PDB entry 7PFD | electron microscopy, 4.40 A resolution (low resolution: residue-level contacts below are approximate; hydrogen-bond / salt-bridge calls are withheld) | chains E and J of the 11 polymer chains in the assembly

Chain E:
Protein: Histone H3.2
Source organism: Homo sapiens
Reference sequence: Q71DI3 (H32_HUMAN); residues 0-135 here correspond to UniProt positions 1-136 (UniProt number = residue number + 1)
Amino-acid sequence (136 residues; numbered 0 to 135; the number before each row is that of its first residue; numbering starts at 0):
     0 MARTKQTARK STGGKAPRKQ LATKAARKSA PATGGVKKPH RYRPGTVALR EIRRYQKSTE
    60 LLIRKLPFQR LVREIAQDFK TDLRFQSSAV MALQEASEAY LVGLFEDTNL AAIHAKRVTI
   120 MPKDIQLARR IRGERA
Not modelled in the structure: 0-36, 134-135
Differences from the reference sequence: engineered mutation Ala110 (Cys111 in Q71DI3)
Curated features (UniProtKB/Swiss-Prot):
  - modified residue: Arg2 (Asymmetric dimethylarginine), Thr3 (Phosphothreonine), Lys4 (Allysine), Gln5 (5-glutamyl dopamine), Thr6 (Phosphothreonine), Arg8 (Citrulline), Lys9 (N6,N6,N6-trimethyllysine), Ser10 (ADP-ribosylserine), Thr11 (Phosphothreonine), Lys14 (N6-(2-hydroxyisobutyryl)lysine), Arg17 (Asymmetric dimethylarginine), Lys18 (N6-(2-hydroxyisobutyryl)lysine), Lys23 (N6-(2-hydroxyisobutyryl)lysine), Arg26 (Citrulline), Lys27 (N6,N6,N6-trimethyllysine), Ser28 (ADP-ribosylserine), Lys36 (N6,N6,N6-trimethyllysine), Lys37 (N6-methyllysine), Tyr41 (Phosphotyrosine), Lys56 (N6,N6,N6-trimethyllysine) and 8 more in UniProt
  - lipidation: Lys18 (N6-decanoyllysine)

Chain J:
Molecule: 172-nt DNA strand
Source organism: synthetic construct
Sequence (172 nucleotides; numbered 602 to 773; the number before each row is that of its first residue):
   602 CTTAATACTT ACATGACAGG ATGTATATAT CTGACACGTG CCTGGAGACT AGGGAGTAAT
   662 CCCCTTGGCG GTTAAAACGC GGGGGACAGC GCGTACGTGC GTTTAAGCGG TGCTAGAGCT
   722 GTCTACGACC AATTGAGCGG CCTCGGCACC GGGATTCTCC AGTATGGCGG CC

How chain E and chain J interact:
Residue-residue contacts (29; chain E residue first):
  Lys37(E) with DC761(J); DA762(J)
  His39(E) with DC760(J); DC761(J)
  Arg40(E) with DG682(J); DC760(J); DC761(J)
  Tyr41(E) with DT759(J); DC760(J)
  Arg42(E) with DG685(J); DC760(J)
  Pro43(E) with DG684(J)
  Thr45(E) with DT759(J); DC760(J)
  Arg63(E) with DA676(J); DA677(J)
  Arg72(E) with DT667(J)
  Arg83(E) with DT667(J)
  Phe84(E) with DT666(J); DT667(J)
  Gln85(E) with DT666(J)
  Arg116(E) with DA687(J); DC688(J)
  Val117(E) with DG686(J); DA687(J)
  Thr118(E) with DG686(J); DA687(J)
  Met120(E) with DA687(J); DC688(J)
Also at the interface, not in a pair above, chain E (18 interface residues in all): Arg52, Gln68

In short:
The interface between chain E and chain J involves 18 residues on one side and 14 on the other.
Here chain E is Histone H3.2 (Homo sapiens) and chain J is a 172-nt DNA strand (synthetic construct). Entry
7PFD (Nucleosome 1 of the 4x197 nucleosome array containing H1) was determined by electron microscopy (same
publication as 7PET, 7PEU, 7PEV, 7PEW, 7PEX, 7PEY and 16 further entries).
